PDB entry 4X8E | X-ray diffraction, 1.60 A resolution | chain A

Chain A:
Protein: Sulfoxide synthase EgtB
Organism: Mycobacterium thermoresistibile ATCC 19527
UniProtKB: G7CFI3 (G7CFI3_MYCTH); residues 3-446 here = UniProt positions 3-446
Sequence (447 residues; numbered 0 to 446; the number before each row is that of its first residue; numbering starts at 0):
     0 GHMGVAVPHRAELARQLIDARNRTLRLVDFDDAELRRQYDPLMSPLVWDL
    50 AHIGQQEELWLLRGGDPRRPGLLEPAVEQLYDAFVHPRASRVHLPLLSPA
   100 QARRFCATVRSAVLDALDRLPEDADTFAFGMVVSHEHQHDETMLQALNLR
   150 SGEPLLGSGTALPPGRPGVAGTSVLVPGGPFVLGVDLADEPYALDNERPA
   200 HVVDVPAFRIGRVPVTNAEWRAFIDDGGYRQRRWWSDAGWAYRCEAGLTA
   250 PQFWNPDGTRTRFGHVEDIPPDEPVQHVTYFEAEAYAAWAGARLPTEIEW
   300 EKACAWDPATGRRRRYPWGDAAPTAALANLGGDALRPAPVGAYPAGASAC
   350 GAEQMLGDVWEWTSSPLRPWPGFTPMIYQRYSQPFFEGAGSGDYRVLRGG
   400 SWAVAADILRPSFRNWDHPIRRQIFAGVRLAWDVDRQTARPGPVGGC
Disordered / not traced: 0-6, 435-446
Differences from the reference sequence: expression tag (0-2)
Ion coordination: Fe ion: His51, His134, His138 (together with N,N,N-trimethyl-histidine); Ca2+: Met354, Gly356, Val358, Gly399
Ligand contacts: N,N,N-trimethyl-histidine (AVJ): His51, His134, Gln137, His138, Thr141, Tyr377, Tyr380, Asn414, Trp415
Curated features (UniProtKB/Swiss-Prot):
  - binding site (Fe cation): His51, His134, His138
  - binding site (gamma-L-glutamyl-L-cysteine): Arg87 to Arg90, Asp416, Arg420
  - mutagenesis: Asp416 (D416N: 200-fold reduction in affinity for gamma-glutamylcysteine, but no significant change in that for hercynine and in the reaction rate ...)
What the authors report for this chain:
  - Fe ion coordination: His51, His134, His138
  - catalytic residues: His51, His134, His138
  - binding site for N,N,N-trimethyl-histidine: Arg87, Gln137, Tyr380, Asn414, Trp415
  - mutagenesis - D416N: unchanged catalytic activity on TMH
  - catalytic residues: Tyr377 (proposed by the authors, not directly observed)
  - specificity-determining residues: Asp416

Summary:
Ligands of chain A: N,N,N-trimethyl-histidine. His51, His134 and His138 coordinate a Fe ion ion. The Ca2+ site
is built by Met354, Gly356, Val358 and Gly399. From UniProt: 3 Fe cation-binding residues, 6
gamma-L-glutamyl-L-cysteine-binding residues and one mutagenesis site. From the paper: catalytic residues
His51, His134 and His138 among others; D416N leaves catalytic activity on TMH unchanged.
Chain A is Sulfoxide synthase EgtB (Mycobacterium thermoresistibile ATCC 19527); the structure,
Ergothioneine-biosynthetic sulfoxide synthase EgtB in complex with N,N,N-trimethyl-histidine, was determined
by X-ray diffraction, deposited together with 4X8B.
